PDB entry 6MZU | electron microscopy, 3.40 A resolution | chains A and HF of the 42 polymer chains in the assembly

[Chain A]
Name: Microcompartments protein
Source organism: Haliangium ochraceum (strain DSM 14365 / JCM 11303 / SMP-2)
UniProt: D0LID6 (D0LID6_HALO1); numbering as in UniProt (aligned over 1-212)
Sequence (212 residues; row label = number of the first residue in the row):
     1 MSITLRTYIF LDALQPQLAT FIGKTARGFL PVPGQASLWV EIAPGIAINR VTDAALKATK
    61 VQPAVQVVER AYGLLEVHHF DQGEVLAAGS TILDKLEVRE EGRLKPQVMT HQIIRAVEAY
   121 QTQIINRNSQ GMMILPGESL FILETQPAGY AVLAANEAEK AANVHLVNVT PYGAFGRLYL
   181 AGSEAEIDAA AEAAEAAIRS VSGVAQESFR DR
Unresolved in the structure: 1-3, 206-212

[Chain HF]
Name: Microcompartments protein
Source organism: Haliangium ochraceum (strain DSM 14365 / JCM 11303 / SMP-2)
UniProt: D0LID5 (D0LID5_HALO1); numbering as in UniProt (aligned over 1-99)
Sequence (99 residues; numbered 1 to 99; the number before each row is that of its first residue):
     1 MADALGMIEV RGFVGMVEAA DAMVKAAKVE LIGYEKTGGG YVTAVVRGDV AAVKAATEAG
    61 QRAAERVGEV VAVHVIPRPH VNVDAALPLG RTPGMDKSA
Unresolved in the structure: 1, 94-99
UniProt features mapped onto this chain:
  - mutagenesis: Lys-28 (K28A: Forms larger hexamer patches, increases hexamer stacking), Arg-78 (R78A: Forms smaller hexamer patches)

[Interface between chain A and chain HF]
Residue-residue contacts (7; chain A residue first):
  Arg-115(A) / Ala-26(HF)
  Arg-115(A) / Ala-55(HF)
  Arg-115(A) / Glu-58(HF)  salt bridge
  Ala-116(A) / Lys-25(HF)
  Ala-116(A) / Ala-26(HF)
  Ala-116(A) / Ala-27(HF)  hydrophobic
  Glu-184(A) / Ala-51(HF)
Interface residues without a listed pair, chain A (4 interface residues in all): Ala-185

[Summary]
The interface between chain A and chain HF involves 4 residues on one side and 6 on the other, with 1 salt
bridge. Its one salt-bridged contact is Arg-115(A)/Glu-58(HF). UniProt lists 2 mutagenesis sites on chain HF.
Here chain A is Microcompartments protein and chain HF is Microcompartments protein, both from Haliangium
ochraceum (strain DSM 14365 / JCM 11303 / SMP-2). Entry 6MZU (Cryo-EM structure of the HO BMC shell: BMC-TD
focused structure, closed state) was determined by electron microscopy together with 6MZV, 6MZX, 6MZY, 6N06,
6N07, 6N09, 6N0F and 6N0G from the same study.
